Entry 2A45 (X-ray diffraction, 3.65 A resolution); this record covers chains G and H of the 10 polymer chains in the assembly.

Chain G:
Molecule: Fibrinogen alpha chain
Organism: Homo sapiens
Notes: fragment: UNP P02671, residues 36-92
UniProt: P02671 (FIBA_HUMAN); residues 17-73 here correspond to UniProt positions 36-92 (UniProt number = residue number + 19)
Sequence (57 residues; numbered 17 to 73; the number before each row is that of its first residue):
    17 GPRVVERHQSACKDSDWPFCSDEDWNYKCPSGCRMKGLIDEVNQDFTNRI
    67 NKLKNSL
Unresolved in the structure: 17-25
Swiss-Prot annotation at these positions:
  - region: Gly17 to Arg19 (Alpha-chain polymerization, binding distal domain of another fibrin gamma chain)
  - modified residue (Phosphoserine): Ser26, Ser31, Ser37

Chain H:
Molecule: Fibrinogen beta chain
Organism: Homo sapiens
UniProt: P02675 (FIBB_HUMAN); residues 15-105 here correspond to UniProt positions 45-135 (UniProt number = residue number + 30)
Sequence (91 residues; each row starts with the number of its first residue):
    15 GHRPLDKKREEAPSLRPAPPPISGGGYRARPAKAAATQKKVERKAPDAGG
    65 CLHADPDLGVLCPTGCQLQEALLQQERPIRNSVDELNNNVE
Unresolved in the structure: 15-53
Swiss-Prot annotation at these positions:
  - region: Gly15 to Arg17 (Beta-chain polymerization, binding distal domain of another fibrin)

How chain G and chain H interact:
Cross-chain cystine bridges: Cys49(G)-Cys76(H)
Contacting residue pairs (24):
  Gly48(G) - Cys76(H)
  Gly48(G) - Pro77(H)
  Gly48(G) - Leu82(H)
  Cys49(G) - Asp61(H)
  Cys49(G) - Ala62(H)  hydrogen bond (backbone-backbone)
  Cys49(G) - Gly64(H)
  Cys49(G) - Val74(H)  hydrophobic
  Cys49(G) - Leu75(H)
  Cys49(G) - Cys76(H)  disulfide
  Cys49(G) - Pro77(H)
  Arg50(G) - Ala59(H)
  Arg50(G) - Pro60(H)  hydrogen bond (side chain-backbone)
  Arg50(G) - Asp61(H)  salt bridge
  Lys52(G) - Ala62(H)
  Lys52(G) - Leu82(H)
  Gly53(G) - Pro60(H)
  Gly53(G) - Ala62(H)
  Leu54(G) - Pro60(H)
  Ile55(G) - Leu82(H)  hydrophobic
  Ile55(G) - Leu86(H)  hydrophobic
  Ile55(G) - Gln89(H)
  Asp56(G) - Ala62(H)
  Glu57(G) - Arg57(H)  salt bridge
  Asn59(G) - Gln89(H)
Other interface residues (no listed pair), chain G (12 interface residues in all): Ser47, Met51
Other interface residues (no listed pair), chain H (15 interface residues in all): Gly63, Ile93

Summary:
12 residues of chain G face 15 of chain H across their interface, with 1 disulfide bond, 2 hydrogen bonds and
2 salt bridges. Among the polar pairs are Arg50(G)-Asp61(H), Glu57(G)-Arg57(H) and Arg50(G)-Pro60(H).
Chain G is Fibrinogen alpha chain and chain H is Fibrinogen beta chain, both from Homo sapiens; the structure,
Crystal structure of the complex between thrombin and the central "E" region of fibrin, was determined by
X-ray diffraction.
